PDB entry 6PYW | X-ray diffraction, 1.38 A resolution | chains A and C of the 3 polymer chains in the assembly

Chain A:
Molecule: HLA class I histocompatibility antigen, B-27 alpha chain
From: Homo sapiens
UniProtKB: P03989 (1B27_HUMAN); residues 1-276 here correspond to UniProt positions 25-300 (UniProt number = residue number + 24)
Sequence (276 residues; each row starts with the number of its first residue):
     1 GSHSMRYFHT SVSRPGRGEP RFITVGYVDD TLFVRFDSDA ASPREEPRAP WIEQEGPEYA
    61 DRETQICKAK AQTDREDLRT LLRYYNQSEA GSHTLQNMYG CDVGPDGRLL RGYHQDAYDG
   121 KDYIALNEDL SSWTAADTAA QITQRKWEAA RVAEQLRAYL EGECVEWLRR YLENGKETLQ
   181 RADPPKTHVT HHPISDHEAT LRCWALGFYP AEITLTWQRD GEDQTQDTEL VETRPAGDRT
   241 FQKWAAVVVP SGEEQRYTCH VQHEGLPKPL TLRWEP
Sequence notes: engineered mutation Ala60 (Trp84 in P03989)
Cystine bridges: Cys101-Cys164, Cys203-Cys259
Reported in the primary citation:
  - conformationally variable residues (helix shift, loop rearrangement): Ala40 to Pro43, Pro50 to Pro57

Chain C:
Molecule: LRN peptide
Sequence (9 residues; each row starts with the number of its first residue):
     1 LRNQSVFNF

How chain A and chain C interact:
Contacting residue pairs - 45 pairs, chain A then chain C:
  Met5(A) - Leu1(C)
  Tyr7(A) - Leu1(C)  hydrogen bond (side chain-backbone)
  Tyr7(A) - Arg2(C)
  His9(A) - Arg2(C)  hydrogen bond
  Thr24(A) - Arg2(C)  hydrogen bond
  Glu45(A) - Arg2(C)  salt bridge
  Tyr59(A) - Leu1(C)  hydrophobic
  Arg62(A) - Leu1(C)
  Arg62(A) - Arg2(C)  hydrogen bond (side chain-backbone)
  Arg62(A) - Gln4(C)
  Glu63(A) - Leu1(C)
  Glu63(A) - Arg2(C)  hydrogen bond (side chain-backbone)
  Ile66(A) - Arg2(C)
  Ile66(A) - Asn3(C)
  Ile66(A) - Gln4(C)
  Cys67(A) - Arg2(C)  hydrogen bond
  Thr73(A) - Val6(C)
  Thr73(A) - Asn8(C)
  Glu76(A) - Asn8(C)  hydrogen bond
  Asp77(A) - Asn8(C)
  Asp77(A) - Phe9(C)  hydrogen bond (side chain-backbone)
  Thr80(A) - Phe9(C)
  Leu81(A) - Phe9(C)  hydrophobic
  Tyr84(A) - Phe9(C)  hydrogen bond (side chain-backbone)
  Leu95(A) - Phe9(C)  hydrophobic
  Tyr99(A) - Arg2(C)
  Tyr99(A) - Asn3(C)  hydrogen bond (side chain-backbone)
  Asp116(A) - Phe9(C)
  Tyr123(A) - Phe9(C)  hydrophobic
  Thr143(A) - Phe9(C)  hydrogen bond (side chain-backbone)
  Lys146(A) - Asn8(C)  hydrogen bond (side chain-backbone)
  Lys146(A) - Phe9(C)  hydrogen bond (side chain-backbone)
  Trp147(A) - Phe7(C)
  Trp147(A) - Asn8(C)  hydrogen bond (side chain-backbone)
  Trp147(A) - Phe9(C)  hydrophobic
  Val152(A) - Phe7(C)  hydrophobic
  Gln155(A) - Phe7(C)
  Leu156(A) - Asn3(C)
  Leu156(A) - Phe7(C)  hydrophobic
  Tyr159(A) - Leu1(C)  hydrogen bond (side chain-backbone)
  Tyr159(A) - Arg2(C)
  Tyr159(A) - Asn3(C)
  Glu163(A) - Leu1(C)
  Trp167(A) - Leu1(C)  hydrophobic
  Tyr171(A) - Leu1(C)  hydrogen bond (side chain-backbone)
Also at the interface, not in a pair above, chain A (33 interface residues in all): Val25, Val34, Ala69

Overview:
33 residues of chain A and 8 residues of chain C are in contact; the contacts include 16 hydrogen bonds and 1
salt bridge. Among the polar pairs are Glu45(A)-Arg2(C), Tyr7(A)-Leu1(C) and His9(A)-Arg2(C). The paper
reports conformational variability at Ala40(A) and Pro50(A).
Chain A is HLA class I histocompatibility antigen, B-27 alpha chain (Homo sapiens) and chain C is LRN peptide;
the structure, Crystal Structure of HLA-B*2705-W60A in complex with LRN, a self-peptide, was determined by
X-ray diffraction together with 6PYJ, 6PYL, 6PYV and 6PZ5 from the same study.
